Entry 6H25 (electron microscopy, 3.80 A resolution); this record covers chains C and D of the 12 polymer chains in the assembly.

== Chain C ==
Molecule: Exosome complex component RRP43
Organism: Homo sapiens
Reference sequence: Q96B26 (EXOS8_HUMAN); numbering as in UniProt (aligned over 1-276)
Amino-acid sequence (278 residues; numbered -1 to 276; the number before each row is that of its first residue; numbers below 1 keep their minus sign (Arg-1 is residue -1)):
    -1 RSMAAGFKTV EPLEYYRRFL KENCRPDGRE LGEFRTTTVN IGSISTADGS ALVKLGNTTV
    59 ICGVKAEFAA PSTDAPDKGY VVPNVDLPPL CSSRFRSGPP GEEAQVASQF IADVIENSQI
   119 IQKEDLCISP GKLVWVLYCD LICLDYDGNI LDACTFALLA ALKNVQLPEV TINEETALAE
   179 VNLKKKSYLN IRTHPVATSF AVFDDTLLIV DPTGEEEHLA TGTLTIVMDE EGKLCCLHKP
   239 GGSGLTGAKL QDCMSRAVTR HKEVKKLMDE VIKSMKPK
Disordered / not traced: -1 to 11, 276
Construct notes: expression tag (-1 to 0)
Swiss-Prot annotation at these positions:
  - modified residue: Ala2 (N-acetylalanine)
  - natural variant: Ala2 (A2V: In PCH1C), Ser272 (S272T: In PCH1C)

== Chain D ==
Molecule: Exosome complex component RRP46
Organism: Homo sapiens
Reference sequence: Q9NQT4 (EXOS5_HUMAN); residues 1-235 here = UniProt positions 1-235
Amino-acid sequence (237 residues; numbered -1 to 235; the number before each row is that of its first residue; numbers below 1 keep their minus sign (Arg-1 is residue -1)):
    -1 RSMEEETHTD AKIRAENGTG SSPRGPGCSL RHFACEQNLL SRPDGSASFL QGDTSVLAGV
    59 YGPAEVKVSK EIFNKATLEV ILRPKIGLPG VAEKSRERLI RNTCEAVVLG TLHPRTSITV
   119 VLQVVSDAGS LLACCLNAAC MALVDAGVPM RALFCGVACA LDSDGTLVLD PTSKQEKEAR
   179 AVLTFALDSV ERKLLMSSTK GLYSDTELQQ CLAAAQAASQ HVFRFYRESL QRRYSKS
Disordered / not traced: -1 to 24, 235
Construct notes: expression tag (-1 to 0)
Swiss-Prot annotation at these positions:
  - modified residue: Ser20 (Phosphoserine)
  - natural variant: Thr101 (T101K: In CABAC), Thr114 (T114I: In CABAC), Met148 (M148T: In CABAC; uncertain significance), Leu206 (L206H: In CABAC)

== Interface between chain C and chain D ==
Pairs across the interface (41; chain C residue first):
  Glu100(C) - Arg96(D)
  Glu100(C) - Arg99(D)  salt bridge
  Glu101(C) - Arg96(D)  salt bridge
  Gln103(C) - Val89(D)
  Gln103(C) - Lys92(D)
  Val104(C) - Arg96(D)
  Gln107(C) - Ala90(D)
  Gln107(C) - Ser93(D)
  Asn115(C) - Thr197(D)
  Asn115(C) - Lys198(D)
  Asn115(C) - Gly199(D)  hydrogen bond (side chain-backbone)
  Asn115(C) - Leu200(D)
  Lys231(C) - Leu200(D)
  Lys231(C) - Tyr201(D)
  Leu232(C) - Gly199(D)
  Leu232(C) - Leu200(D)
  Leu232(C) - Tyr201(D)  hydrogen bond (backbone-backbone)
  Leu232(C) - Ser202(D)
  Leu232(C) - Asp203(D)
  Cys233(C) - Thr197(D)
  Cys233(C) - Gly199(D)
  Cys234(C) - Thr197(D)
  Leu235(C) - Ser195(D)
  Leu235(C) - Thr197(D)
  Leu235(C) - Tyr201(D)
  Leu235(C) - Leu206(D)  hydrophobic
  His236(C) - Leu97(D)
  Lys237(C) - Leu192(D)
  Lys237(C) - Leu193(D)  hydrogen bond (side chain-backbone)
  Lys237(C) - Met194(D)
  Lys237(C) - Ser195(D)  hydrogen bond (backbone-backbone)
  Pro238(C) - Leu97(D)  hydrophobic
  Pro238(C) - Asn100(D)
  Gly239(C) - Asn100(D)
  Gly239(C) - Ala104(D)
  Gly240(C) - Leu193(D)  hydrogen bond (backbone-backbone)
  Gly242(C) - Lys191(D)
  Leu243(C) - Lys191(D)
  Leu243(C) - Leu192(D)  hydrogen bond (backbone-backbone)
  Gln249(C) - Gln207(D)  hydrogen bond
  Met252(C) - Asp203(D)
Also at the interface, not in a pair above, chain C (27 interface residues in all): Asp111, Ser116, Gly230, Ser241, Thr244, Gly245, Leu248
Also at the interface, not in a pair above, chain D (25 interface residues in all): Ser196, Leu210

== Summary ==
The interface between chain C and chain D involves 27 residues on one side and 25 on the other; the contacts
include 7 hydrogen bonds and 2 salt bridges. Polar contacts include Glu100(C)-Arg99(D), Glu101(C)-Arg96(D) and
Asn115(C)-Gly199(D).
Here chain C is Exosome complex component RRP43 and chain D is Exosome complex component RRP46, both from Homo
sapiens. Entry 6H25 (Human nuclear RNA exosome EXO-10-MPP6 complex) was determined by electron microscopy.
